Entry 3K1F (X-ray diffraction, 4.30 A resolution (low resolution: residue-level contacts below are approximate; hydrogen-bond / salt-bridge calls are withheld)); this record covers chains B and C of the 13 polymer chains in the assembly.

Chain B:
Protein: DNA-directed RNA polymerase II subunit RPB2
Source organism: Saccharomyces cerevisiae
Notes: EC 2.7.7.6
UniProt: P08518 (RPB2_YEAST); residues 1-1224 here = UniProt positions 1-1224
Amino-acid sequence (1224 residues; each row starts with the number of its first residue):
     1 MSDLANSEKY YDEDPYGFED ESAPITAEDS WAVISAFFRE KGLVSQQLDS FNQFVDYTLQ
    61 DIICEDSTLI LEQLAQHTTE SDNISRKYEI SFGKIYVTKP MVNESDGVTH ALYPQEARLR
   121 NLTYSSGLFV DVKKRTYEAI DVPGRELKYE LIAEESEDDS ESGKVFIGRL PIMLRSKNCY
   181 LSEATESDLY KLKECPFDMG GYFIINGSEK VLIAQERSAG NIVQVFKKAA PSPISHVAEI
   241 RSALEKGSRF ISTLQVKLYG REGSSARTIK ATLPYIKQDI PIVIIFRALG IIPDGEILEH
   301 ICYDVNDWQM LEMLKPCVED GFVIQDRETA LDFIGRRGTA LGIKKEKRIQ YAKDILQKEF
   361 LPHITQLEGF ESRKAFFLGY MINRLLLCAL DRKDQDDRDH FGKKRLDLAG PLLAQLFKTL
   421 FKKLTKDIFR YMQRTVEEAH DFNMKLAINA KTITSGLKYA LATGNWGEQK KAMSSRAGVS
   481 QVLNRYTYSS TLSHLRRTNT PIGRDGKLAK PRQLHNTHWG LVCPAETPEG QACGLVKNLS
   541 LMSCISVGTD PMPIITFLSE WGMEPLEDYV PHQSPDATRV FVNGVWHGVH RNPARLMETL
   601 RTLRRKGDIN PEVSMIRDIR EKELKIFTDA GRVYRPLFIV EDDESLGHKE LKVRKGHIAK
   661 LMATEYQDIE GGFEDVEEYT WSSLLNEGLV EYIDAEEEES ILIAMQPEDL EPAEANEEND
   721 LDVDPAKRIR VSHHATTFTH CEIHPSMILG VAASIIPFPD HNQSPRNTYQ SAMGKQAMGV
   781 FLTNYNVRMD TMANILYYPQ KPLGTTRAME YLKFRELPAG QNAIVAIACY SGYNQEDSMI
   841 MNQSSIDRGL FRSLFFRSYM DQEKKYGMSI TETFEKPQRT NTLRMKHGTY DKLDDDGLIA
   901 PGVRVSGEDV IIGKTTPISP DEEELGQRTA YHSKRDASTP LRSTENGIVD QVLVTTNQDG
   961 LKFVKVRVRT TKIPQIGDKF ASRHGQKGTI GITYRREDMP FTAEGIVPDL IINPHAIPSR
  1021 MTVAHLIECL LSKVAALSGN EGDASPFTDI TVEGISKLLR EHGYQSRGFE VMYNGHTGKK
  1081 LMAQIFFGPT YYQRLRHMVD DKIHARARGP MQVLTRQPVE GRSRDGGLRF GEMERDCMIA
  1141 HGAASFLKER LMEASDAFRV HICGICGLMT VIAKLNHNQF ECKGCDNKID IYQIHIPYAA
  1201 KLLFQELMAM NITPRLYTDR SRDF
Not modelled in the structure: 1-19, 71-89, 135-163, 337-344, 438-445, 471, 503-507, 669-677, 716-721
Metal / ion sites: Zn2+: Cys1163, Cys1166, Cys1182, Cys1185

Chain C:
Protein: DNA-directed RNA polymerase II subunit RPB3
Source organism: Saccharomyces cerevisiae
Notes: EC 2.7.7.6
UniProt: P16370 (RPB3_YEAST); numbering as in UniProt (aligned over 1-318)
Amino-acid sequence (318 residues; each row starts with the number of its first residue):
     1 MSEEGPQVKI REASKDNVDF ILSNVDLAMA NSLRRVMIAE IPTLAIDSVE VETNTTVLAD
    61 EFIAHRLGLI PLQSMDIEQL EYSRDCFCED HCDKCSVVLT LQAFGESEST TNVYSKDLVI
   121 VSNLMGRNIG HPIIQDKEGN GVLICKLRKG QELKLTCVAK KGIAKEHAKW GPAAAIEFEY
   181 DPWNKLKHTD YWYEQDSAKE WPQSKNCEYE DPPNEGDPFD YKAQADTFYM NVESVGSIPV
   241 DQVVVRGIDT LQKKVASILL ALTQMDQDKV NFASGDNNTA SNMLGSNEDV MMTGAEQDPY
   301 SNASQMGNTG SGGYDNAW
Not modelled in the structure: 1-2, 269-318
Metal / ion sites: Zn2+: Cys86, Cys88, Cys92, Cys95
Swiss-Prot annotation at these positions:
  - binding site (Zn(2+)): Cys86, Cys88, Cys92, Cys95
  - modified residue: Ser2 (N-acetylserine)

How chain B and chain C interact:
Contacting residue pairs - 85 pairs, chain B then chain C:
  Tyr797(B) - Glu61(C)
  Tyr797(B) - Phe62(C)
  Tyr797(B) - His65(C)
  Tyr798(B) - Phe62(C)
  Tyr798(B) - His65(C)
  Tyr798(B) - Arg66(C)
  Ser844(B) - Ala168(C)
  Asp847(B) - His65(C)
  Asp847(B) - Leu69(C)
  Asp847(B) - His167(C)
  Asp847(B) - Ala168(C)
  Arg848(B) - His65(C)
  Arg848(B) - Leu69(C)
  Arg848(B) - Ala168(C)
  Arg848(B) - Ala174(C)
  Gly849(B) - His65(C)
  Arg852(B) - His65(C)
  Ile948(B) - Glu61(C)
  Arg969(B) - Ala59(C)
  Arg969(B) - Asp60(C)
  Arg969(B) - Glu61(C)
  Thr970(B) - Glu61(C)
  Thr971(B) - Glu61(C)
  Arg995(B) - Lys165(C)
  Arg996(B) - Ile38(C)
  Arg996(B) - Ala174(C)
  Arg996(B) - Ala175(C)
  Glu997(B) - Arg34(C)
  Glu997(B) - Arg35(C)
  Glu997(B) - Ile38(C)
  Glu997(B) - Ala39(C)
  Asp998(B) - Arg35(C)
  Phe1001(B) - Arg34(C)
  Phe1001(B) - Phe178(C)
  Ala1003(B) - Glu177(C)
  Ala1003(B) - Phe178(C)
  Ala1003(B) - Glu179(C)
  Glu1004(B) - Ile176(C)
  Glu1004(B) - Glu177(C)
  Gly1005(B) - Ile176(C)
  Arg1060(B) - Lys199(C)
  Arg1060(B) - Glu200(C)
  Arg1060(B) - Trp201(C)
  Arg1060(B) - Pro202(C)
  Gly1063(B) - Pro202(C)
  Gln1065(B) - Trp192(C)
  Gln1065(B) - Glu200(C)
  Gln1065(B) - Trp201(C)
  Arg1067(B) - Trp192(C)
  Arg1067(B) - Glu194(C)
  Phe1069(B) - Trp192(C)
  Phe1069(B) - Trp201(C)
  Glu1070(B) - Trp201(C)
  Val1071(B) - Tyr191(C)
  Tyr1073(B) - Phe178(C)
  Tyr1073(B) - Glu179(C)
  Tyr1073(B) - Tyr180(C)
  Asn1074(B) - Asn31(C)
  Gly1075(B) - Asn31(C)
  Gly1075(B) - Arg34(C)
  Gly1075(B) - Arg35(C)
  His1076(B) - Asn31(C)
  Thr1077(B) - Leu27(C)
  Thr1077(B) - Asn31(C)
  Gly1078(B) - Leu27(C)
  Gly1078(B) - Asn31(C)
  Gly1078(B) - Phe178(C)
  Gly1078(B) - Tyr180(C)
  Lys1079(B) - Leu27(C)
  Lys1079(B) - Tyr180(C)
  Lys1079(B) - His188(C)
  Lys1080(B) - Tyr180(C)
  Lys1080(B) - Asp181(C)
  Lys1080(B) - His188(C)
  Lys1080(B) - Thr189(C)
  Leu1081(B) - Thr189(C)
  Met1082(B) - Lys187(C)
  Met1082(B) - His188(C)
  Met1082(B) - Thr189(C)
  Met1082(B) - Asp190(C)
  Gln1084(B) - Thr189(C)
  Gln1084(B) - Asp190(C)
  Gln1084(B) - Tyr191(C)
  Gln1084(B) - Trp192(C)
  Gln1084(B) - Trp201(C)
Other interface residues (no listed pair), chain B (39 interface residues in all): Leu854, Tyr1064
Other interface residues (no listed pair), chain C (37 interface residues in all): Gly171, Pro182

In short:
The interface between chain B and chain C involves 39 residues on one side and 37 on the other. Cys1163(B),
Cys1166(B), Cys1182(B) and Cys1185(B) form the Zn2+ site. From UniProt: 4 Zn2+-binding residues on chain C.
Here chain B is DNA-directed RNA polymerase II subunit RPB2 and chain C is DNA-directed RNA polymerase II
subunit RPB3, both from Saccharomyces cerevisiae. Entry 3K1F (Crystal structure of RNA Polymerase II in
complex with TFIIB) was determined by X-ray diffraction.
